Entry 4YWU (X-ray diffraction, 2.40 A resolution); this record covers chains A and B.

== Chain A (and B) ==
Protein: Succinic semialdehyde dehydrogenase
Organism: Streptococcus pyogenes MGAS1882
Notes: EC 1.2.1.79; chain B of this document is another copy of the same molecule, construct and numbering; everything in this record applies to it too
Sequence (465 residues; each row starts with the number of its first residue):
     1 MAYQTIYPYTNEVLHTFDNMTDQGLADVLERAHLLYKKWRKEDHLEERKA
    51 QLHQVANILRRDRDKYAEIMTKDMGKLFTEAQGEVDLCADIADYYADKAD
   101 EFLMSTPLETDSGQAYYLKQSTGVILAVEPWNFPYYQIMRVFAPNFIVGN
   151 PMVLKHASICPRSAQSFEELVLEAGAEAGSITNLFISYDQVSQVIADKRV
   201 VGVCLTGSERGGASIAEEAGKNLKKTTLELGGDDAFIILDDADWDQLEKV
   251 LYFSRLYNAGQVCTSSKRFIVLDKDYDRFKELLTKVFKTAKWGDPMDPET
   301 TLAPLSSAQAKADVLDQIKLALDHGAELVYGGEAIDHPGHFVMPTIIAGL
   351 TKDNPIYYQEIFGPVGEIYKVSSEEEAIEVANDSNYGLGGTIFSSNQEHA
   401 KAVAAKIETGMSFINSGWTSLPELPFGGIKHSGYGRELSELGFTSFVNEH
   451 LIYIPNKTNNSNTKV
Disordered / not traced: 1, 457-465
Ligand contacts: 4-oxobutanoic acid (SSN): Asn132, Phe133, Tyr136, Gln137, Arg140, Thr206, Glu229, Leu230, Val262, Cys263, Thr264, Leu388, Trp418, Phe426

== Chain A / chain B interface ==
Residue-residue contacts (114; chain A residue first):
  Tyr36(A) - Glu408(B)  hydrogen bond
  Arg40(A) - Ala405(B)  hydrogen bond (side chain-backbone)
  Arg40(A) - Ile407(B)
  Arg40(A) - Glu408(B)
  Leu108(A) - Leu424(B)  hydrophobic
  Leu108(A) - Pro425(B)
  Glu109(A) - Glu423(B)
  Thr110(A) - Glu423(B)  hydrogen bond
  Ser112(A) - Leu421(B)
  Gln114(A) - Lys401(B)  hydrogen bond
  Ala115(A) - Leu424(B)  hydrophobic
  Tyr116(A) - Lys401(B)
  Tyr117(A) - Leu441(B)
  Leu118(A) - Ala405(B)  hydrophobic
  Gln120(A) - Ala405(B)  hydrogen bond (side chain-backbone)
  Glu209(A) - Leu223(B)
  Ala213(A) - Gly220(B)
  Ala213(A) - Lys221(B)
  Ala213(A) - Leu223(B)  hydrophobic
  Ala216(A) - Gly220(B)
  Glu217(A) - Glu217(B)
  Glu217(A) - Gly220(B)
  Glu217(A) - Lys221(B)
  Gly220(A) - Ala213(B)
  Gly220(A) - Ala216(B)
  Gly220(A) - Glu217(B)
  Lys221(A) - Ala213(B)
  Lys221(A) - Glu217(B)
  Leu223(A) - Glu209(B)
  Leu223(A) - Gly212(B)
  Leu223(A) - Ala213(B)
  Leu223(A) - Leu228(B)  hydrophobic
  Leu223(A) - Leu230(B)  hydrophobic
  Leu223(A) - Tyr434(B)
  Lys224(A) - Tyr434(B)
  Lys225(A) - Tyr434(B)
  Leu230(A) - Leu223(B)  hydrophobic
  Asn385(A) - Lys198(B)  hydrogen bond
  Gln397(A) - Gln114(B)  hydrogen bond
  Lys401(A) - Tyr116(B)
  Lys401(A) - Ile454(B)
  Ala404(A) - His450(B)
  Ala404(A) - Ile452(B)  hydrophobic
  Ala405(A) - Arg40(B)  hydrogen bond (backbone-side chain)
  Ala405(A) - Leu118(B)  hydrophobic
  Ala405(A) - Gln120(B)  hydrogen bond (backbone-side chain)
  Ile407(A) - Arg40(B)
  Ile407(A) - His450(B)
  Glu408(A) - Tyr36(B)  hydrogen bond
  Thr409(A) - Asn448(B)  hydrogen bond (backbone-side chain)
  Thr409(A) - His450(B)
  Gly410(A) - Glu449(B)
  Gly410(A) - His450(B)
  Gly410(A) - Leu451(B)  hydrogen bond (backbone-backbone)
  Met411(A) - Leu451(B)
  Ser412(A) - His450(B)  hydrogen bond
  Ser412(A) - Leu451(B)  hydrogen bond (backbone-backbone)
  Ser412(A) - Ile452(B)
  Ser412(A) - Tyr453(B)  hydrogen bond (backbone-backbone)
  Phe413(A) - Tyr453(B)
  Ile414(A) - Tyr453(B)  hydrogen bond (backbone-backbone)
  Ile414(A) - Ile454(B)  hydrophobic
  Ile414(A) - Pro455(B)
  Ser416(A) - Pro455(B)
  Thr419(A) - Tyr453(B)
  Leu421(A) - Thr110(B)
  Leu421(A) - Ser112(B)
  Leu421(A) - Tyr453(B)
  Glu423(A) - Glu109(B)
  Glu423(A) - Thr110(B)  hydrogen bond
  Leu424(A) - Ala115(B)  hydrophobic
  Leu424(A) - Leu451(B)  hydrophobic
  Leu424(A) - Tyr453(B)  hydrophobic
  Pro425(A) - Leu108(B)
  Pro425(A) - Leu451(B)
  Ile429(A) - Asn448(B)
  Tyr434(A) - Leu223(B)
  Tyr434(A) - Lys224(B)
  Tyr434(A) - Lys225(B)
  Arg436(A) - Asn448(B)  hydrogen bond
  Arg436(A) - Glu449(B)  hydrogen bond (side chain-backbone)
  Leu441(A) - Tyr117(B)
  Leu441(A) - Glu449(B)
  Asn448(A) - Thr409(B)  hydrogen bond (side chain-backbone)
  Asn448(A) - Gly410(B)
  Asn448(A) - Ile429(B)
  Asn448(A) - Arg436(B)  hydrogen bond
  Glu449(A) - Gly410(B)
  Glu449(A) - Arg436(B)  hydrogen bond (backbone-side chain)
  Glu449(A) - Leu441(B)
  His450(A) - Ala404(B)
  His450(A) - Ile407(B)
  His450(A) - Thr409(B)  hydrogen bond (side chain-backbone)
  His450(A) - Gly410(B)
  His450(A) - Met411(B)
  His450(A) - Ser412(B)  hydrogen bond
  Leu451(A) - Gly410(B)  hydrogen bond (backbone-backbone)
  Leu451(A) - Met411(B)
  Leu451(A) - Ser412(B)  hydrogen bond (backbone-backbone)
  Leu451(A) - Leu424(B)  hydrophobic
  Leu451(A) - Pro425(B)
  Ile452(A) - Ala404(B)  hydrophobic
  Ile452(A) - Ser412(B)
  Tyr453(A) - Ser412(B)  hydrogen bond (backbone-backbone)
  Tyr453(A) - Phe413(B)
  Tyr453(A) - Ile414(B)  hydrogen bond (backbone-backbone)
  Tyr453(A) - Thr419(B)
  Tyr453(A) - Leu421(B)
  Tyr453(A) - Leu424(B)  hydrophobic
  Ile454(A) - Gln397(B)
  Ile454(A) - Lys401(B)
  Ile454(A) - Ile414(B)  hydrophobic
  Pro455(A) - Ile414(B)
  Pro455(A) - Ser416(B)
Also at the interface, not in a pair above, chain A (58 interface residues in all): Lys198, Gly212, Leu228, Lys406, His431
Also at the interface, not in a pair above, chain B (58 interface residues in all): Asp111, Asn385, Lys406

== In short ==
The chain A/chain B interface involves 58 residues from each chain; the contacts include 28 hydrogen bonds.
Among the polar pairs are Tyr36(A)-Glu408(B), Arg40(A)-Ala405(B) and Thr110(A)-Glu423(B). Chain A binds
4-oxobutanoic acid.
Chain A and chain B are both Succinic semialdehyde dehydrogenase (Streptococcus pyogenes MGAS1882); the
structure, Structural insight into the substrate inhibition mechanism of NADP+-dependent succinic semialdehyde
dehydrogenase from Streptococcus pyogenes, was determined by X-ray diffraction, deposited together with 4YWV.
